PDB entry 6EL9 | X-ray diffraction, 2.19 A resolution | chains A and B

# Chain A
Protein: Glucocorticoid receptor
From: Homo sapiens
UniProt: P04150 (GCR_HUMAN); numbering as in UniProt (aligned over 500-777)
Sequence (280 residues; each row starts with the number of its first residue):
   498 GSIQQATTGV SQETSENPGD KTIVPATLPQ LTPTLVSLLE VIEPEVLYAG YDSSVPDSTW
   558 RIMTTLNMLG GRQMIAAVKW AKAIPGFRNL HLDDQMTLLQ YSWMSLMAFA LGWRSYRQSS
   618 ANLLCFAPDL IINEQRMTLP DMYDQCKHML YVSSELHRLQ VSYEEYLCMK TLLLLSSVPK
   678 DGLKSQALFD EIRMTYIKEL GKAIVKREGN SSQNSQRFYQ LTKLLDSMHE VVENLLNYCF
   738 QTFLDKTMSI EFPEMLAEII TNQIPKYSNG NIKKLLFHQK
Not modelled in the structure: 498-529, 777
Construct notes: expression tag (498-499); engineered mutation Asp517 (Asn in P04150), Met571 (Val in P04150), Ser602 (Phe in P04150), Asp638 (Cys in P04150), Ala684 (Glu in P04150), Ser712 (Trp in P04150)
Small-molecule neighbours: B9W (2,2-bis(fluoranyl)-N-[(1R,2S)-3-methyl-1-[1-(1-methyl-6-oxidanylidene-pyridin-3-yl)indazol-5-yl]oxy-1-phenyl-butan-2-yl]propanamide): Met560, Leu563, Asn564, Leu566, Gly567, Gln570, Trp600, Met601, Met604, Ala607, Leu608, Arg611, Cys622, Phe623, Gln642, Met646, Leu732, Tyr735, Cys736, Thr739, Ile747, Phe749, Leu753

# Chain B
Protein: Nuclear receptor coactivator 2
UniProt: Q15596 (NCOA2_HUMAN); residue numbers follow UniProt; this construct covers 740-753
Sequence (14 residues; row label = number of the first residue in the row):
   740 KENALLRYLL DKDD
Not modelled in the structure: 740

# Chain A / chain B interface
Contacting residue pairs - 28 pairs, chain A then chain B:
  Val575(A) - Leu745(B)  hydrophobic
  Val575(A) - Leu748(B)  hydrophobic
  Val575(A) - Leu749(B)  hydrophobic
  Lys576(A) - Asp753(B)
  Lys579(A) - Leu748(B)  hydrogen bond (side chain-backbone)
  Lys579(A) - Leu749(B)  hydrogen bond (side chain-backbone)
  Lys579(A) - Lys751(B)  hydrogen bond (side chain-backbone)
  Lys579(A) - Asp753(B)  salt bridge
  Arg585(A) - Leu749(B)  hydrogen bond (side chain-backbone)
  Leu589(A) - Leu749(B)  hydrophobic
  Leu589(A) - Asp750(B)
  Gln592(A) - Leu749(B)
  Met593(A) - Asn742(B)
  Met593(A) - Leu745(B)
  Met593(A) - Arg746(B)
  Met593(A) - Leu749(B)  hydrophobic
  Leu596(A) - Leu749(B)  hydrophobic
  Gln597(A) - Asn742(B)  hydrogen bond
  Gln597(A) - Leu745(B)
  Glu751(A) - Leu744(B)
  Met752(A) - Leu744(B)  hydrophobic
  Met752(A) - Leu745(B)  hydrophobic
  Met752(A) - Leu748(B)  hydrophobic
  Glu755(A) - Asn742(B)
  Glu755(A) - Ala743(B)  hydrogen bond (side chain-backbone)
  Glu755(A) - Leu744(B)  hydrogen bond (side chain-backbone)
  Glu755(A) - Leu745(B)  hydrogen bond (side chain-backbone)
  Asn759(A) - Asn742(B)
Other interface residues (no listed pair), chain A (16 interface residues in all): Ile572, Phe584, Ile756
Other interface residues (no listed pair), chain B (11 interface residues in all): Glu741

# In short
16 residues of chain A and 11 residues of chain B are in contact, with 8 hydrogen bonds and 1 salt bridge.
Among the polar pairs are Lys579(A)-Asp753(B), Lys579(A)-Leu748(B) and Lys579(A)-Leu749(B). Ligands of chain
A: compound B9W.
Here chain A is Glucocorticoid receptor (Homo sapiens) and chain B is Nuclear receptor coactivator 2. Entry
6EL9 (Glucocorticoid Receptor in complex with AZD9567) was determined by X-ray diffraction (same publication
as 6EL6 and 6EL7).
